PDB entry 1Z1E | X-ray diffraction, 2.40 A resolution | chain A

# Chain A
Protein: stilbene synthase
From: Arachis hypogaea
Notes: EC 2.3.1.95
Reference sequence: Q9SLV5 (Q9SLV5_ARAHY); residues 1-389 here = UniProt positions 1-389
Chain sequence (390 residues; each row starts with the number of its first residue; numbering starts at 0):
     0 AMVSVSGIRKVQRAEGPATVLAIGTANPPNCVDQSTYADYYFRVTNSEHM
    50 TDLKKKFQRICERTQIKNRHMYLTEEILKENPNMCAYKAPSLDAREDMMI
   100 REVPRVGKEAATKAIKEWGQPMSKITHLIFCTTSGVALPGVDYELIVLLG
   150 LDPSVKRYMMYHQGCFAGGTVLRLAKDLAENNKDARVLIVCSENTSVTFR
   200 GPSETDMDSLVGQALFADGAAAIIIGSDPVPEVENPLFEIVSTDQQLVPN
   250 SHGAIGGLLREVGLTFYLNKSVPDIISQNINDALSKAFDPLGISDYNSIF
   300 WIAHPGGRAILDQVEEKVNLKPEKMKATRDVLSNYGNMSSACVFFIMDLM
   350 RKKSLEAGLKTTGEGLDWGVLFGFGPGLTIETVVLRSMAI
Not modelled in the structure: 0-1
Sequence notes: cloning artifact (0)
What the authors report for this chain:
  - conformationally variable residues (loop rearrangement): S133 to A136
  - specificity-determining residues: G255
  - catalytic residues: C164, H303, N336 (citing earlier work)

# Overview
From the paper: catalytic residues C164, H303 and N336; the specificity determinant G255.
Chain A is stilbene synthase (Arachis hypogaea); the structure, Crystal structure of stilbene synthase from
Arachis hypogaea, was determined by X-ray diffraction (same publication as 1Z1F).
